PDB entry 1NX0 | X-ray diffraction, 2.30 A resolution | chains A and E of the 5 polymer chains in the assembly

# Chain A
Protein: Calcium-dependent protease, small subunit
Organism: Sus scrofa
Notes: fragment: Domain VI
Reference sequence: P04574 (CPNS1_PIG); residues 94-266 here = UniProt positions 94-266
Sequence (173 residues; each row starts with the number of its first residue):
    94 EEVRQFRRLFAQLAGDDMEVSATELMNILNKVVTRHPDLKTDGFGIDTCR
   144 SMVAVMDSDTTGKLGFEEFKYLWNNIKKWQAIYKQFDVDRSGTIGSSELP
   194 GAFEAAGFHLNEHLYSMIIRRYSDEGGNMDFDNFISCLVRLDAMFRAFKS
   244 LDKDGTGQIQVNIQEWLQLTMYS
UniProt features mapped onto this chain:
  - binding site (Ca(2+)): Ala107, Asp110, Glu112, Glu117, Asp135, Asp150, Asp152, Thr154, Lys156, Glu161, Asp180, Asp182, Ser184, Thr186, Glu191, Asp223
  - modified residue: Lys177 (N6-acetyllysine)
Bound ions: Ca2+ site 1: Ala107, Asp110, Glu112, Glu117; Ca2+ site 2: Asp150, Asp152, Thr154, Lys156, Glu161; Ca2+ site 3: Asp180, Asp182, Ser184, Thr186, Glu191

# Chain E
Protein: Small molecule inhibitor
Sequence (5 residues; row label = number of the first residue in the row):
   801 AKAIA

# Chain A / chain E interface
Residue-residue contacts - 14 pairs, chain A then chain E:
  Ala199(A) - Ala801(E)
  Gly200(A) - Ala801(E)
  Gly200(A) - Lys802(E)
  Gly200(A) - Ala803(E)
  Phe201(A) - Ala801(E)  hydrophobic
  His202(A) - Ala803(E)
  His202(A) - Ile804(E)  hydrogen bond (backbone-backbone)
  Leu203(A) - Ile804(E)  hydrophobic
  Asp235(A) - Ala801(E)
  Phe238(A) - Ala801(E)
  Phe238(A) - Lys802(E)
  Phe238(A) - Ala803(E)
  Phe238(A) - Ile804(E)  hydrophobic
  Lys242(A) - Ala801(E)
Also at the interface, not in a pair above, chain A (9 interface residues in all): Asn204

# Summary
9 residues of chain A face 4 of chain E across their interface; the contacts include 1 hydrogen bond. The
hydrogen-bonded pair His202(A)-Ile804(E) is a backbone contact. Curated annotation (UniProt) lists 16
Ca2+-binding residues on chain A.
Chain A is Calcium-dependent protease, small subunit (Sus scrofa) and chain E is Small molecule inhibitor; the
structure, Structure of Calpain Domain 6 in Complex with Calpastatin DIC, was determined by X-ray diffraction
together with 1NX1, 1NX2 and 1NX3 from the same study.
